4XQJ - chains A and C of the 3 polymer chains in the assembly; structure by X-ray diffraction, 1.90 A resolution.

Chain A:
Molecule: Accessory gene regulator A
Organism: Staphylococcus aureus (strain COL)
Notes: fragment: LytTR domain
UniProt: Q5HEG2 (AGRA_STAAC); numbering as in UniProt (aligned over 140-238)
Chain sequence (99 residues; each row starts with the number of its first residue):
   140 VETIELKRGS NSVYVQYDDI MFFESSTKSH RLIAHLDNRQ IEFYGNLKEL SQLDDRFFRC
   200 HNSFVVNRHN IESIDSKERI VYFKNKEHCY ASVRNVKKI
Metal / ion sites: Ca2+: Asp193 (shared with 1 residue of chain F)
Reported in the primary citation:
  - binding site for the 12-nt DNA strand: His169, Asn201

Chain C:
Molecule: 13-nt DNA strand
Sequence (13 nucleotides; numbered 1 to 13; the number before each row is that of its first residue):
     1 AATTCTTAAC TGT

Chain A / chain C interface:
Contacting residue pairs - 23 pairs, chain A then chain C:
  Arg147(A) with DA2(C), phosphate contact
  Gly148(A) with DA1(C), sugar contact; DA2(C), phosphate contact
  Ser168(A) with DT3(C), base contact; DT4(C), base contact
  His169(A) with DT4(C), hydrogen bond to the base
  Arg170(A) with DA2(C), sugar contact; DT3(C), salt bridge to the phosphate
  Tyr183(A) with DA2(C), hydrogen bond to the phosphate
  His200(A) with DT11(C), phosphate contact
  Asn201(A) with DC10(C), phosphate contact; DT11(C), hydrogen bond to the phosphate
  Arg218(A) with DG12(C), salt bridge to the phosphate; DT13(C), salt bridge to the phosphate
  Ala230(A) with DG12(C), phosphate contact
  Ser231(A) with DT11(C), hydrogen bond to the phosphate; DG12(C), phosphate contact
  Val232(A) with DG12(C), hydrogen bond to the phosphate; DT13(C), base contact
  Arg233(A) with DT11(C), base contact; DG12(C), hydrogen bond to the base; DT13(C), base contact
  Asn234(A) with DT11(C), phosphate contact
Interface residues without a listed pair, chain A (15 interface residues in all): Ser149
Interface residues without a listed pair, chain C (9 interface residues in all): DC5

Summary:
15 residues of chain A face 9 of chain C across their interface; the contacts include 6 hydrogen bonds and 3
salt bridges. Polar contacts include His169(A)-DT4(C), Arg233(A)-DG12(C) and Tyr183(A)-DA2(C). The paper
reports a binding site for the 12-nt DNA strand at His169(A) and Asn201(A).
Here chain A is Accessory gene regulator A (Staphylococcus aureus (strain COL)) and chain C is a 13-nt DNA
strand. Entry 4XQJ (Crystal structure of AgrA LytTR domain in complex with promoters) was determined by X-ray
diffraction (same publication as 4XQQ, 4XQN, 4XXE, 4XYO and 4XYQ).
